9G27 - chains B and S of the 15 polymer chains in the assembly; structure by electron microscopy, 2.80 A resolution.

== Chain B ==
Molecule: DNA-directed RNA polymerase I subunit RPA135
From: Saccharomyces cerevisiae
Notes: EC 2.7.7.6
Reference sequence: P22138 (RPA2_YEAST); residues 1-1203 here = UniProt positions 1-1203
Chain sequence (1203 residues; numbered 1 to 1203; the number before each row is that of its first residue):
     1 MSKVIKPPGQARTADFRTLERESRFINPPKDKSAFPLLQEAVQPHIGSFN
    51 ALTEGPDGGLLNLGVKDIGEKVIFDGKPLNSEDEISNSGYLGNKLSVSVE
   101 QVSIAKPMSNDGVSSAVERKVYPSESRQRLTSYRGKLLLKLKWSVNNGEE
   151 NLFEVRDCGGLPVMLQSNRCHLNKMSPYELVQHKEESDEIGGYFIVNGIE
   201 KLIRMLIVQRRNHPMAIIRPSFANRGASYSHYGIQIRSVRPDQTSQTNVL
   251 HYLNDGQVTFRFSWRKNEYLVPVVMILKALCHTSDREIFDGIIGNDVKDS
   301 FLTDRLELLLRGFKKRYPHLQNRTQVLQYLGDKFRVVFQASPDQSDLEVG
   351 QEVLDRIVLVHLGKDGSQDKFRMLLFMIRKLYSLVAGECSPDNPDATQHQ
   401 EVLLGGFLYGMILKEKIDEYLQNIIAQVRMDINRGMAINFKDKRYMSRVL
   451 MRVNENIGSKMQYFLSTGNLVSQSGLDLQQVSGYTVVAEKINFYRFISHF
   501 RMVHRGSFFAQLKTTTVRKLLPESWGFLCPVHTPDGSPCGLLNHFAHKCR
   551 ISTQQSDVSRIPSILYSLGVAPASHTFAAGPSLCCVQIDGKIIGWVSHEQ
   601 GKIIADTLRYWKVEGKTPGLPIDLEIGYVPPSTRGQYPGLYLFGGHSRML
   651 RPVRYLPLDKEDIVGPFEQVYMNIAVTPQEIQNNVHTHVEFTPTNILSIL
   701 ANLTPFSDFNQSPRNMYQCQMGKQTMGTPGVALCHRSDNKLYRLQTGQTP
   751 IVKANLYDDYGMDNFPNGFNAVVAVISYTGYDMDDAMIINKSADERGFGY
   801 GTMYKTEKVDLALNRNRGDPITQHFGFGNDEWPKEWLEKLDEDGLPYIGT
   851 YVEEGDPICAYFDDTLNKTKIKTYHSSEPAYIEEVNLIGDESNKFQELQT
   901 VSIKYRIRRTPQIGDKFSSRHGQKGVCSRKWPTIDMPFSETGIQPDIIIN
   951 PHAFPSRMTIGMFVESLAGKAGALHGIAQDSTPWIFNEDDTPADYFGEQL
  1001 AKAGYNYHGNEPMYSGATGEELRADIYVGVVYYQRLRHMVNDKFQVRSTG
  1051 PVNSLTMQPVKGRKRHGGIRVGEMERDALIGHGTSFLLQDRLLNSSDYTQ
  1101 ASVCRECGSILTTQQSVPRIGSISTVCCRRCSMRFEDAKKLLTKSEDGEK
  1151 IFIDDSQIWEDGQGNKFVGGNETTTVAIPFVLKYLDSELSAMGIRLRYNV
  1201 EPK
Unresolved in the structure: 1-10, 79-88, 112-115, 1136-1154, 1203
Ion coordination: Zn2+: Cys-1104, Cys-1107, Cys-1128, Cys-1131
UniProt features mapped onto this chain:
  - zinc finger: Cys-1104 to Cys-1131 (C4-type)
  - modified residue: Ser-2 (N-acetylserine), Ser-81 (Phosphoserine), Ser-1156 (Phosphoserine)
  - mutagenesis: Cys-1104 (C1104A: No effect; when associated with A-1107; A-1128 and A-1131), Cys-1107 (C1107A: Lethal. Abolishes recruitment of RPA1 to Pol I. No effect; when associated with A-1104; A-1128 and A-1131), Cys-1127 (C1127R: Responsible of suppression of RPA190-5 and RPA190-1 mutations), Cys-1128 (C1128A: No effect; when associated with A-1104; A-1107 and A-1131), Cys-1131 (C1131A: No effect; when associated with A-1104; A-1107 and A-1128)

== Chain S ==
Molecule: Non-template DNA
Sequence (38 nucleotides; numbered 1 to 38; the number before each row is that of its first residue):
     1 GATTTCATACGCCATTCCTTCTCTCTGCTTATCGGTAG
Unresolved in the structure: 1-6, 13-21

== Interface between chain B and chain S ==
Pairs across the interface (8):
  Arg-219(B) / DC23(S)  hydrogen bond to the base
  Ser-221(B) / DC23(S)  hydrogen bond to the phosphate
  Arg-225(B) / DC23(S)  salt bridge to the phosphate
  Glu-268(B) / DT22(S)  phosphate contact
  Leu-478(B) / DT22(S)  base contact
  Gln-479(B) / DT22(S)  hydrogen bond to the base
  Phe-508(B) / DC23(S)  sugar contact
  Arg-817(B) / DT8(S)  phosphate contact
Also at the interface, not in a pair above, chain B (10 interface residues in all): Val-481, Leu-512
Also at the interface, not in a pair above, chain S (4 interface residues in all): DT24

== In short ==
10 residues of chain B and 4 residues of chain S are in contact, with 3 hydrogen bonds and 1 salt bridge.
Polar pairs include Arg-219(B)/DC23(S), Gln-479(B)/DT22(S) and Ser-221(B)/DC23(S). Cys-1104(B), Cys-1107(B),
Cys-1128(B) and Cys-1131(B) coordinate Zn2+. From UniProt: 5 mutagenesis sites on chain B.
Here chain B is DNA-directed RNA polymerase I subunit RPA135 (Saccharomyces cerevisiae) and chain S is
Non-template DNA. Entry 9G27 (Yeast RNA polymerase I elongation complex stalled by an apurinic site,
pre-translocation state) was determined by electron microscopy (same publication as 9G1V, 9G1X, 9G23, 9G24,
9G26, 9G29, 9G2B and 9G2C).
